Entry 3S2K (X-ray diffraction, 2.80 A resolution); this record covers chains B and C of the 3 polymer chains in the assembly.

== Chain B ==
Name: Low-density lipoprotein receptor-related protein 6
Organism: Homo sapiens
Notes: fragment: ectodomain repeats 3, 4
Reference sequence: O75581 (LRP6_HUMAN); numbering as in UniProt (aligned over 630-1246)
Amino-acid sequence (629 residues; each row starts with the number of its first residue):
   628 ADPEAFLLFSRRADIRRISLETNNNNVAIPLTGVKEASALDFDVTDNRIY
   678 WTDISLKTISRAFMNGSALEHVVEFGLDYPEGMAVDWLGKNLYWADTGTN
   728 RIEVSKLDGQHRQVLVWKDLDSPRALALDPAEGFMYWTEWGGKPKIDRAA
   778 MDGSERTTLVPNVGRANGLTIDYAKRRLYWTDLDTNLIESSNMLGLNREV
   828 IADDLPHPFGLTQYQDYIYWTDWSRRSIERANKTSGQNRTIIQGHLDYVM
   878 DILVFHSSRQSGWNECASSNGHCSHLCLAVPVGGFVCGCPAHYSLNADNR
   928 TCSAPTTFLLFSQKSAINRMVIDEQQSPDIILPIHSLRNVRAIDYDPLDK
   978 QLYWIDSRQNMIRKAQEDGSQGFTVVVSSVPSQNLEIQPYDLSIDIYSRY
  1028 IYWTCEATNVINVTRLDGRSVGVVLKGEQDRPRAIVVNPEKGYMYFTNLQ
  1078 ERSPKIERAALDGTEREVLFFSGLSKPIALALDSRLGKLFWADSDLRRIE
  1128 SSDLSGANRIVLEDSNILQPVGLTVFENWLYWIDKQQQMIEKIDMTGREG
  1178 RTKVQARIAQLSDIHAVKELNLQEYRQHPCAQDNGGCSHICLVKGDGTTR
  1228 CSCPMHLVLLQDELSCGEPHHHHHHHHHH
Unresolved in the structure: 1006-1012, 1247-1256
Cystine bridges: Cys893-Cys904, Cys900-Cys914, Cys916-Cys929, Cys1207-Cys1218, Cys1214-Cys1228, Cys1230-Cys1243
Covalent attachments: glycan linked to Asn692; N-acetylglucosamine (NAG) linked to Asn859, Asn865, Asn926, Asn1039
Construct notes: expression tag (628-629, 1247-1256)
UniProt features mapped onto this chain:
  - glycosylation (N-linked (GlcNAc...) asparagine): Asn692, Asn859, Asn865, Asn926, Asn1039

== Chain C ==
Name: Dickkopf-related protein 1
Organism: Homo sapiens
Notes: fragment: C-terminal domain
Reference sequence: O94907 (DKK1_HUMAN); residue numbers follow UniProt; this construct covers 178-266
Amino-acid sequence (97 residues; row label = number of the first residue in the row):
   175 ADPMYHTKGQEGSVCLRSSDCASGLCCARHFWSKICKPVLKEGQVCTKHR
   225 RKGSHGLEIFQRCYCGEGLSCRIQKDHHQASNSSRLHTCQRHHHHHH
Unresolved in the structure: 175-181, 250-258, 267-271
Cystine bridges: Cys189-Cys201, Cys195-Cys210, Cys200-Cys237, Cys220-Cys245, Cys239-Cys263
Construct notes: expression tag (175-177, 267-271)
UniProt features mapped onto this chain:
  - glycosylation: Asn256 (N-linked (GlcNAc...) asparagine)
From the paper describing this entry:
  - conformationally variable residues (order/disorder transition): Asp250 to Ser258

== How chain B and chain C interact ==
Pairs across the interface - 32 pairs, chain B then chain C:
  Arg639(B) - Trp206(C)
  Glu663(B) - Trp206(C)
  Ser665(B) - Phe205(C)
  Ile681(B) - Phe205(C)  hydrophobic
  Tyr706(B) - His204(C)
  Tyr706(B) - Ile209(C)
  Glu708(B) - His204(C)  salt bridge
  Glu708(B) - Phe205(C)
  Glu708(B) - Phe234(C)
  Thr724(B) - His204(C)
  Trp767(B) - Phe234(C)  hydrophobic
  Gly769(B) - Gln218(C)
  Gly769(B) - Val219(C)  hydrogen bond (backbone-backbone)
  Pro771(B) - Val219(C)
  Val790(B) - Leu260(C)
  Gly791(B) - Leu260(C)
  Arg792(B) - Glu232(C)  salt bridge
  Arg792(B) - Phe234(C)  hydrogen bond (side chain-backbone)
  Arg792(B) - Arg236(C)
  Asp811(B) - Arg236(C)  salt bridge
  Thr812(B) - Arg224(C)  hydrogen bond (backbone-side chain)
  Thr812(B) - Arg259(C)
  Thr812(B) - Leu260(C)
  Asn813(B) - Arg224(C)  hydrogen bond
  Leu832(B) - Arg224(C)
  Phe836(B) - Phe234(C)  hydrophobic
  Trp850(B) - Leu231(C)
  Trp850(B) - Ile233(C)  hydrophobic
  Met877(B) - Trp206(C)  hydrophobic
  Met877(B) - Ile233(C)  hydrophobic
  Arg1184(B) - Gln184(C)
  Arg1184(B) - Glu185(C)  salt bridge
Also at the interface, not in a pair above, chain B (28 interface residues in all): Arg751, Leu810, Asp830, His834, Ser851, Tyr875, Gln1165
Also at the interface, not in a pair above, chain C (19 interface residues in all): Ser207, Thr221, Ser228
The authors on this interface:
  - pairs named by the authors: Ile681(B)-Phe205(C) (hydrophobic contact), Glu708(B)-His204(C) (hydrogen bond), Arg792(B)-Glu232(C) (salt bridge), Asp811(B)-Arg236(C) (salt bridge), Thr812(B)-Arg224(C) (backbone contact), Asn813(B)-Arg224(C) (hydrogen bond), Arg1184(B)-Glu185(C) (salt bridge)
  - interface residues, chain B: Pro771(B), Thr812(B)
  - interface residues, chain C: Trp206(C), Val219(C), Phe234(C), Leu260(C)

== Overview ==
Chain B and chain C form an interface of 28 and 19 residues respectively, with 4 hydrogen bonds and 4 salt
bridges. Polar pairs include Glu708(B)-His204(C), Arg792(B)-Glu232(C) and Asp811(B)-Arg236(C). The paper
describes a hydrophobic contact between Ile681(B) and Phe205(C); hydrogen bonds between Glu708(B) and
His204(C) and Asn813(B) and Arg224(C); salt bridges between Arg792(B) and Glu232(C), Asp811(B) and Arg236(C)
and Arg1184(B) and Glu185(C). From the paper: interface residues Pro771(B), Thr812(B) and Trp206(C) among
others; conformational variability at Asp250(C).
Chain B is Low-density lipoprotein receptor-related protein 6 and chain C is Dickkopf-related protein 1, both
from Homo sapiens; the structure, Structural basis of Wnt signaling inhibition by Dickkopf binding to LRP5/6,
was determined by X-ray diffraction.
